5L18 - chain A; structure by X-ray diffraction, 1.80 A resolution.

# Chain A
Molecule: Neuraminidase
From: Influenza A virus
Notes: EC 3.2.1.18
Reference sequence: R4NFR6 (R4NFR6_9INFA); residues 83-470 here correspond to UniProt positions 78-465 (UniProt number = residue number - 5)
Amino-acid sequence (397 residues; row label = number of the first residue in the row):
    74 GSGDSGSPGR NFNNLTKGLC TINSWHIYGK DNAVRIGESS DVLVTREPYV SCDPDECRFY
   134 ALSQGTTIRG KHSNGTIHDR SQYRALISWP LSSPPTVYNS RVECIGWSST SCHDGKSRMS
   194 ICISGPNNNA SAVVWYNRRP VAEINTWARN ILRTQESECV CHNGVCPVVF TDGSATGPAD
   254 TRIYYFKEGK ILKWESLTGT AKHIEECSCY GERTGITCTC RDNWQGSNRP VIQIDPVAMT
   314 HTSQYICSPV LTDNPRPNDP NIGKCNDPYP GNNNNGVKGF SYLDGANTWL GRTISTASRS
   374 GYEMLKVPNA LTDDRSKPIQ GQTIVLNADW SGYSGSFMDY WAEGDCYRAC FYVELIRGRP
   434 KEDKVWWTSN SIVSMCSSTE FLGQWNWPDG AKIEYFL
Unresolved in the structure: 74-82
Construct notes: expression tag (74-82)
Disulfides: Cys-93/Cys-419, Cys-125/Cys-130, Cys-177/Cys-195, Cys-185/Cys-232, Cys-234/Cys-239, Cys-280/Cys-293, Cys-282/Cys-291, Cys-320/Cys-338, Cys-423/Cys-449
Covalently attached groups: N-acetylglucosamine (NAG) linked to Asn-147; glycan linked to Asn-202
Ion coordination: Ca2+: Asp-295, Gly-299, Asp-326, Asn-348
Small-molecule neighbours: N-acetyl-alpha-neuraminic acid (SIA): Arg-119, Glu-120, Asp-152, Arg-153, Trp-180, Ser-181, Ile-224, Arg-226, Glu-229, Ala-248, Glu-278, Glu-279, Arg-294, Asn-296, Gly-349, Arg-372, Tyr-406
What the authors report for this chain:
  - binding site for N-acetyl-alpha-neuraminic acid: Arg-119, Asp-152, Arg-153, Arg-226, Glu-278, Arg-294, Arg-372, Tyr-406

# Overview
Ligands of chain A: N-acetyl-alpha-neuraminic acid. N-acetylglucosamine is covalently linked to Asn-147 and
Asn-202. Asp-295, Gly-299, Asp-326 and Asn-348 coordinate Ca2+. From the paper: a binding site for
N-acetyl-alpha-neuraminic acid at Arg-119, Asp-152 and Arg-153 among others.
Chain A is Neuraminidase (Influenza A virus); the structure, The crystal structure of neuraminidase in complex
with sialic acid from A/Shanghai/2/2013 (H7N9) influenza virus, was determined by X-ray diffraction together
with 5L14, 5L15 and 5L17 from the same study.
